Entry 6WW6 (X-ray diffraction, 3.80 A resolution); this record covers chains B and C of the 6 polymer chains in the assembly.

Chain B:
Protein: Response regulator
Organism: Enterococcus faecalis
Reference sequence: A0A1Q1FU69 (A0A1Q1FU69_ENTFL); numbering as in UniProt (aligned over 1-190)
Chain sequence (192 residues; each row starts with the number of its first residue; numbers below 1 keep their minus sign (Ser-1 is residue -1)):
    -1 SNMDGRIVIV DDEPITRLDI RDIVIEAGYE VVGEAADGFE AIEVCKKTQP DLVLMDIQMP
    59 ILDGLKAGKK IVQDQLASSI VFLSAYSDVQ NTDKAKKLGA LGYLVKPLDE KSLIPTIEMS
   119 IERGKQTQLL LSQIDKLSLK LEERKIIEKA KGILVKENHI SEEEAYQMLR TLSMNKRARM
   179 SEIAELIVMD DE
Differences from the reference sequence: expression tag (-1 to 0)
Ion coordination: beryllium trifluoride ion near Asp54 (its only coordinating residue here)
Reported in the primary citation:
  - binding site for beryllium trifluoride ion: Asp54
  - post-translational modification sites: Asp54 (citing earlier work)
  - binding site for eutP P2 (chain C): Lys143, Lys147, Lys149, Glu160, Tyr164, Met172, Asn173, Arg175
  - binding site for eutP P2: Tyr164
  - binding site for eutP P2: Arg142, Arg168, Arg177
  - binding site for eutP P2: Arg168
  - mutagenesis - R142A (8-fold), K143A/K147A (5-fold), E160A, Y164A (55-fold): decreased binding to eutP P2 (chain C)
  - mutagenesis - M172A, N173A/R175A/R177A: abolished binding to eutP P2 (chain C)

Chain C:
Molecule: eutP P2
Organism: Enterococcus faecalis
Sequence (54 nucleotides; numbered -2 to 51; the number before each row is that of its first residue; numbers below 1 keep their minus sign (G-2 is residue -2)):
    -2 GGGAAUCAGA AACACAAUGG CGUGUUUUAA CAAAUCGGCA AAGGAGCCCA AGAC
Not modelled in the structure: -2 to 29, 48-51
Differences from the reference sequence: expression tag (-2 to -1)

How chain B and chain C interact:
Pairs across the interface - 28 pairs, chain B then chain C:
  Arg142(B) with G40(C), hydrogen bond to the base
  Lys149(B) with G40(C), hydrogen bond to the base
  Glu160(B) with G40(C), hydrogen bond to the base
  Glu161(B) with G40(C), base contact
  Tyr164(B) with A39(C), hydrogen bond to the phosphate; G40(C), stacking on the base
  Arg168(B) with A38(C), sugar contact; A39(C), phosphate contact; G40(C), hydrogen bond to the sugar; G41(C), salt bridge to the phosphate; A42(C), salt bridge to the phosphate
  Ser171(B) with A37(C), sugar contact
  Met172(B) with A37(C), base contact; A38(C), hydrogen bond to the sugar; G41(C), sugar contact; G43(C), hydrogen bond to the base; C44(C), sugar contact
  Asn173(B) with G43(C), hydrogen bond to the sugar; C44(C), hydrogen bond to the sugar
  Arg175(B) with C36(C), hydrogen bond to the sugar; A37(C), sugar contact; G43(C), base contact; C44(C), hydrogen bond to the sugar; C45(C), hydrogen bond to the sugar
  Ala176(B) with A37(C), phosphate contact
  Arg177(B) with A37(C), salt bridge to the phosphate; A38(C), phosphate contact
  Met178(B) with A38(C), hydrogen bond to the phosphate
Interface residues without a listed pair, chain B (14 interface residues in all): Thr169
Interface residues without a listed pair, chain C (11 interface residues in all): G35

In short:
Chain B and chain C form an interface of 14 and 11 residues respectively; the contacts include 13 hydrogen
bonds, 3 salt bridges and 1 aromatic stacking contact. Among the polar pairs are Arg142(B)-G40(C),
Lys149(B)-G40(C) and Glu160(B)-G40(C). From the paper: a binding site for eutP P2 (chain C) at Lys143(B),
Lys147(B) and Lys149(B) among others; R142A, K143A/K147A and E160A of chain B, among others, reduce binding to
eutP P2 (chain C); 6 substitutions were tested in all.
Here chain B is Response regulator and chain C is eutP P2, both from Enterococcus faecalis. Entry 6WW6
(Crystal structure of EutV bound to RNA) was determined by X-ray diffraction, deposited together with 6WSH.
